5MLU - chains G and I of the 11 polymer chains in the assembly; structure by X-ray diffraction, 2.80 A resolution.

== Chain G ==
Name: Histone H2A type 1
Source organism: Xenopus laevis
UniProtKB: P06897 (H2A1_XENLA); residues 14-118 here correspond to UniProt positions 15-119 (UniProt number = residue number + 1)
Amino-acid sequence (105 residues; numbered 14 to 118; the number before each row is that of its first residue):
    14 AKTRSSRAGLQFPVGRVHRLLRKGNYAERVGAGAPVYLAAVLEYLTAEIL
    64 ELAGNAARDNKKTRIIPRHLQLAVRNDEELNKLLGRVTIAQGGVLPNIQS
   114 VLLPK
Sequence notes: variant Arg99 (Gly100 in P06897)
UniProt features mapped onto this chain:
  - modified residue: Lys36 (N6-(2-hydroxyisobutyryl)lysine), Lys74 (N6-(2-hydroxyisobutyryl)lysine), Lys75 (N6-(2-hydroxyisobutyryl)lysine), Lys95 (N6-(2-hydroxyisobutyryl)lysine), Gln104 (N5-methylglutamine), Lys118 (N6-(2-hydroxyisobutyryl)lysine)
  - cross-link: Lys15 (Glycyl lysine isopeptide (Lys-Gly) (interchain with G-Cter in ubiquitin))

== Chain I ==
Molecule: 145-nt DNA strand
Source organism: Escherichia coli
Sequence (145 nucleotides; numbered -72 to 72; the number before each row is that of its first residue; numbers below 1 keep their minus sign (DA-72 is residue -72)):
   -72 ATCGATGTATATATCTGACACGTGCCTGGAGACTAGGGAGTAATCCCCTT
   -22 GGCGGTTAAAACGCGGGGGACAGCGCGTACGTGCGTTTAAGCGGTGCTAG
    28 AGCTGTCTACGACCAATTGAGCGGCCTCGGCACCGGGATTCTGAT
Ion coordination: Mn2+ site 1 near DA-72 (its only coordinating residue here); Mn2+ site 2 near DA-34 (its only coordinating residue here)

== Chain G / chain I interface ==
Contacting residue pairs - 18 pairs, chain G then chain I:
  Thr16(G) - DA47(I)  sugar contact
  Pro26(G) - DG48(I)  phosphate contact
  Arg29(G) - DG48(I)  hydrogen bond to the phosphate
  Arg29(G) - DC49(I)  salt bridge to the phosphate
  Arg35(G) - DA39(I)  phosphate contact
  Glu41(G) - DA39(I)  sugar contact
  Arg42(G) - DG38(I)  sugar contact
  Arg42(G) - DA39(I)  phosphate contact
  Val43(G) - DG38(I)  sugar contact
  Val43(G) - DA39(I)  hydrogen bond to the phosphate
  Gly44(G) - DG38(I)  phosphate contact
  Ala45(G) - DG38(I)  hydrogen bond to the phosphate
  Lys75(G) - DC58(I)  phosphate contact
  Lys75(G) - DA59(I)  salt bridge to the phosphate
  Thr76(G) - DG57(I)  phosphate contact
  Thr76(G) - DC58(I)  hydrogen bond to the phosphate
  Arg77(G) - DG57(I)  hydrogen bond to the sugar
  Arg77(G) - DC58(I)  hydrogen bond to the phosphate
Other interface residues (no listed pair), chain G (13 interface residues in all): His31

== Summary ==
Chain G and chain I form an interface of 13 and 8 residues respectively; the contacts include 6 hydrogen bonds
and 2 salt bridges. Among the polar pairs are Arg77(G)-DG57(I), Arg29(G)-DG48(I) and Val43(G)-DA39(I).
Here chain G is Histone H2A type 1 (Xenopus laevis) and chain I is a 145-nt DNA strand (Escherichia coli).
Entry 5MLU (Crystal structure of the PFV GAG CBS bound to a mononucleosome) was determined by X-ray
diffraction.
